Entry 5W18 (X-ray diffraction, 2.44 A resolution); this record covers chains A and H of the 28 polymer chains in the assembly.

== Chain A ==
Protein: ATP-dependent Clp protease proteolytic subunit
Organism: Staphylococcus aureus (strain NCTC 8325)
Notes: EC 3.4.21.92
Reference sequence: Q2G036 (CLPP_STAA8); residue numbers follow UniProt; this construct covers 1-195
Chain sequence (203 residues; row label = number of the first residue in the row):
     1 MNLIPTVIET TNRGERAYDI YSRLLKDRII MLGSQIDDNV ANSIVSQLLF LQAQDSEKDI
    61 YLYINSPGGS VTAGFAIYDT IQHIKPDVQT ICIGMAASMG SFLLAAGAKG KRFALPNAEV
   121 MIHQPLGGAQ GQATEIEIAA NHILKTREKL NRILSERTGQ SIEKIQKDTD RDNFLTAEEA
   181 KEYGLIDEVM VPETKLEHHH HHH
Unresolved in the structure: 1-3, 8-17, 193-203
Differences from the reference sequence: expression tag (196-203)
Curated features (UniProtKB/Swiss-Prot):
  - active site: S98 (Nucleophile), H123
From the paper describing this entry:
  - binding site for 9V7-phe-ser-pro-ycp-ala-MP8: L49, T80, H83
  - binding site for 9V7-phe-ser-pro-ycp-ala-MP8 (chain H): Y63, I93, L115

== Chain H ==
Protein: 9V7-phe-ser-pro-ycp-ala-MP8
Chain sequence (7 residues; each row starts with the number of its first residue):
     1 XFSPXAX
Modified / non-standard residues: 9V7 (phenylcarbamic acid) at position 1; YCP ((2S)-piperidine-2-carboxylic acid) at position 5; MP8 ((4R)-4-methyl-L-proline) at position 7
Covalent attachments: covalent link S3-MP8_7

== Chain A / chain H interface ==
Residue-residue contacts - 21 pairs, chain A then chain H:
  L24(A) - 9V7_1(H)
  D27(A) - 9V7_1(H)
  D27(A) - MP8_7(H)
  I29(A) - 9V7_1(H)
  I29(A) - MP8_7(H)
  Y61(A) - YCP_5(H)
  Y61(A) - A6(H)  hydrophobic
  Y61(A) - MP8_7(H)
  Y63(A) - 9V7_1(H)  hydrogen bond (side chain-backbone)
  Y63(A) - F2(H)  hydrogen bond (side chain-backbone)
  Y63(A) - A6(H)  hydrogen bond (side chain-backbone)
  Y63(A) - MP8_7(H)
  Q89(A) - YCP_5(H)
  Q89(A) - A6(H)
  I91(A) - A6(H)  hydrophobic
  I93(A) - F2(H)  hydrophobic
  F113(A) - YCP_5(H)
  L115(A) - F2(H)  hydrophobic
  M190(A) - F2(H)  hydrophobic
  M190(A) - P4(H)
  M190(A) - YCP_5(H)

== In short ==
11 residues of chain A face 6 of chain H across their interface; the contacts include 3 hydrogen bonds. Among
the polar pairs are Y63(A)-9V7_1(H), Y63(A)-F2(H) and Y63(A)-A6(H). From the paper: a binding site for
9V7-phe-ser-pro-ycp-ala-MP8 at L49(A), T80(A) and H83(A); a binding site for 9V7-phe-ser-pro-ycp-ala-MP8
(chain H) at Y63(A), I93(A) and L115(A).
Here chain A is ATP-dependent Clp protease proteolytic subunit (Staphylococcus aureus (strain NCTC 8325)) and
chain H is 9V7-phe-ser-pro-ycp-ala-MP8. Entry 5W18 (Staphylococcus aureus ClpP in complex with
(S)-N-((2R,6S,8aS,14aS,20S,23aS)-2,6-dimethyl-5,8,14,19,23-pentaoxooctadecahydro-1H,5H,14H,19H-pyrido[2,1-i]dipyrrolo[2,1-c:2',1'-l][1]oxa[4,7,10,13]tetraazacyclohexadecin-20-yl)-3-phenyl-2-(3-phenylureido)propanamide)
was determined by X-ray diffraction together with 6PKA, 6PMD and 5VZ2 from the same study.
